PDB entry 7XNZ | electron microscopy, 3.60 A resolution | chains B and D of the 4 polymer chains in the assembly

== Chain B (and D) ==
Molecule: Putative cystathionine beta-synthase Rv1077
From: Mycobacterium tuberculosis H37Rv
Notes: EC 4.2.1.22; chain D of this document is another copy of the same molecule, construct and numbering; everything in this record applies to it too
Reference sequence: P9WP51 (Y1077_MYCTU); residue numbers follow UniProt; this construct covers 2-464
Amino-acid sequence (478 residues; each row starts with the number of its first residue; numbering starts at 0):
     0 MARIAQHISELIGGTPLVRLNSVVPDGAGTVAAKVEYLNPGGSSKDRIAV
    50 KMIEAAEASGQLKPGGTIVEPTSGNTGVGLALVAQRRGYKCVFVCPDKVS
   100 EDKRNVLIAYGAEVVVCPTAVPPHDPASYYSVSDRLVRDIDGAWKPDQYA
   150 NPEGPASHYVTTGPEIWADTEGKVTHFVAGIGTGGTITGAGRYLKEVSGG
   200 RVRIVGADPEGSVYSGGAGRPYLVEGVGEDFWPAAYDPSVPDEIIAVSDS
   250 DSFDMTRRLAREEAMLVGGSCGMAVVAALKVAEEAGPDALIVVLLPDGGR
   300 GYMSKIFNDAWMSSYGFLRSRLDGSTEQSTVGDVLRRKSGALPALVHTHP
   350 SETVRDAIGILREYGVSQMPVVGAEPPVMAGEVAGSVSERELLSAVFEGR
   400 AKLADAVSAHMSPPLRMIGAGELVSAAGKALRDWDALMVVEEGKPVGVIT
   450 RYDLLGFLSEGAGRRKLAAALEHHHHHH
Not modelled in the structure: 0-2, 461-477
Differences from the reference sequence: insertion (1); expression tag (465-477)
Glycans and other covalent adducts: pyridoxal phosphate (PLP) linked to Lys44
Small-molecule neighbours: pyridoxal phosphate (PLP): Asn74, Gly179, Ile180, Gly181, Thr182, Gly183, Gly184, Thr185, Glu224, Gly225, Val226, Ser269, Pro295, Asp296, Tyr301
Curated features (UniProtKB/Swiss-Prot):
  - binding site (pyridoxal 5'-phosphate): Asn74, Ser269
  - modified residue: Lys44 (N6-(pyridoxal phosphate)lysine)
  - cross-link: Lys428 (Isoglutamyl lysine isopeptide (Lys-Gln) (interchain with Q-Cter in protein Pup))
From the paper describing this entry:
  - binding site for pyridoxal phosphate: Lys44, Asn74, Gly181, Thr182, Gly183, Thr185, Ser269
  - catalytic residues: Lys44
  - mutagenesis - K44A: abolished binding to pyridoxal phosphate
  - self-association interface (contacts with another copy of this molecule): Ile357, Arg450
  - mutagenesis - I357A: increased catalytic activity
  - mutagenesis - E388A, R450A: decreased catalytic activity
  - mutagenesis - E390A, S393R, S411A, D432N, W433F, L454A: decreased catalytic activity on SAM
  - mutagenesis - W433F: unchanged stability
  - post-translational modification sites: Lys428 (citing earlier work)
  - mutagenesis - E390A, D432A, D432N, W433F: abolished stability in response to SAM
  - mutagenesis - E390A, S411A, D432A, W433F: decreased stability in response to SAM
  - mutagenesis - K428A: increased stability in response to AZA treatment

== How chain B and chain D interact ==
Pairs across the interface (69; chain B residue first):
  Ile3(B) - Leu16(D)
  Ile3(B) - Asp168(D)
  Ile3(B) - Thr169(D)
  Ala4(B) - Leu16(D)  hydrogen bond (backbone-backbone)
  Ala4(B) - Val17(D)
  Ala4(B) - Arg18(D)
  Gln5(B) - Arg18(D)
  Gln5(B) - Asn20(D)
  His6(B) - Val17(D)
  His6(B) - Glu262(D)
  His6(B) - Ala263(D)
  Ile7(B) - Val17(D)
  Ile7(B) - Glu262(D)
  Ile7(B) - Ala263(D)
  Leu10(B) - Pro15(D)  hydrophobic
  Pro15(B) - Leu10(D)  hydrophobic
  Leu16(B) - Ile3(D)
  Leu16(B) - Ala4(D)  hydrogen bond (backbone-backbone)
  Val17(B) - Ala4(D)
  Val17(B) - His6(D)
  Val17(B) - Ile7(D)
  Arg18(B) - Ala4(D)
  Arg18(B) - Gln5(D)
  Asn20(B) - Gln5(D)
  Tyr36(B) - Pro39(D)  hydrogen bond (side chain-backbone)
  Leu37(B) - Leu37(D)
  Pro39(B) - Tyr36(D)  hydrogen bond (backbone-side chain)
  Leu81(B) - Ala263(D)
  Gln84(B) - Ala259(D)
  Gln84(B) - Arg260(D)  hydrogen bond (side chain-backbone)
  Gln84(B) - Glu261(D)
  Gln84(B) - Glu262(D)
  Gln84(B) - Ala263(D)
  Asp101(B) - Met302(D)
  Asn104(B) - Met302(D)
  Asn104(B) - Phe306(D)  hydrogen bond (side chain-backbone)
  Asn104(B) - Leu321(D)
  Val105(B) - Leu265(D)  hydrophobic
  Val105(B) - Met302(D)  hydrophobic
  Ile107(B) - Leu321(D)  hydrophobic
  Ala108(B) - Ala259(D)
  Ala108(B) - Arg260(D)
  Ala108(B) - Phe306(D)  hydrophobic
  Tyr109(B) - Ala259(D)
  Tyr109(B) - Ala263(D)
  Tyr109(B) - Leu265(D)
  Asp168(B) - Ile3(D)
  Ala259(B) - Gln84(D)
  Ala259(B) - Ala108(D)
  Ala259(B) - Tyr109(D)
  Arg260(B) - Gln84(D)  hydrogen bond (backbone-side chain)
  Arg260(B) - Ala108(D)
  Glu261(B) - Gln84(D)
  Glu262(B) - Ile7(D)
  Glu262(B) - Gln84(D)
  Ala263(B) - His6(D)
  Ala263(B) - Ile7(D)
  Ala263(B) - Leu81(D)
  Ala263(B) - Gln84(D)
  Ala263(B) - Tyr109(D)
  Leu265(B) - Val105(D)  hydrophobic
  Leu265(B) - Tyr109(D)  hydrophobic
  Met302(B) - Asp101(D)
  Met302(B) - Asn104(D)
  Met302(B) - Val105(D)  hydrophobic
  Phe306(B) - Asn104(D)  hydrogen bond (backbone-side chain)
  Phe306(B) - Ala108(D)  hydrophobic
  Leu321(B) - Asn104(D)
  Leu321(B) - Ile107(D)  hydrophobic
Interface residues without a listed pair, chain B (43 interface residues in all): Ala31, Gly40, Gly41, Gly110, Thr169, Met264, Leu289, Arg299, Ser303, Asn307, Asp322
Interface residues without a listed pair, chain D (42 interface residues in all): Ala31, Gly40, Gly110, Met264, Leu289, Arg299, Ser303, Asn307, Asp322

== In short ==
The interface between chain B and chain D involves 43 residues on one side and 42 on the other; the contacts
include 8 hydrogen bonds. Polar contacts include Tyr36(B)-Pro39(D), Gln84(B)-Arg260(D) and
Asn104(B)-Phe306(D). From the paper: the catalytic residue Lys44(B); E390A, S393R and S411A of chain B, among
others, reduce catalytic activity on SAM; 12 substitutions were tested in all.
Chain B and chain D are both Putative cystathionine beta-synthase Rv1077 (Mycobacterium tuberculosis H37Rv);
the structure, Native cystathionine beta-synthase of Mycobacterium tuberculosis, was determined by electron
microscopy, deposited together with 7XOH and 7XOY.
